8XVH - chains A and R of the 6 polymer chains in the assembly; structure by electron microscopy, 3.26 A resolution.

[Chain A]
Name: Isoform Gnas-2 of Guanine nucleotide-binding protein G(s) subunit alpha isoforms short
Source organism: Homo sapiens
Sequence (261 residues; row label = number of the first residue in the row; note: 131 numbers in that range are skipped by the numbering (no residue carries them; nothing is unmodelled there); numbers below 1 keep their minus sign (His-7 is residue -7)):
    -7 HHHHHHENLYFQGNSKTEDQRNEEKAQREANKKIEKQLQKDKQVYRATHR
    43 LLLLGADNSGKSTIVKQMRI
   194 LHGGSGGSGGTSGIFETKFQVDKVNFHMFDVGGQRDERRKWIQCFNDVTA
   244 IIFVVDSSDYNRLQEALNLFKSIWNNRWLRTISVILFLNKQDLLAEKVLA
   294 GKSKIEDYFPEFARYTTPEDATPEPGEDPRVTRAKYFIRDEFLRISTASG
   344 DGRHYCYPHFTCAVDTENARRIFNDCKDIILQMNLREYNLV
Unresolved in the structure: -7 to 8, 194-205

[Chain R]
Name: Exo-alpha-sialidase, Endothelin receptor type B
Source organism: Clostridium perfringens
Notes: EC 3.2.1.18
UniProt: chimeric construct of Q59310, P24530: residues -385 to 66 from Q59310 (Q59310_CLOPF) positions 243-694 (UniProt number = residue number + 628); residues 67-406 from P24530 positions 67-406 (same numbers)
Sequence (837 residues; each row starts with the number of its first residue; numbers below 1 keep their minus sign (Met-412 is residue -412)):
  -412 MKTIIALSYIFCLVFADYKDDDDAGRAVEGAVKTEPVDLFHPGFLNSSNY
  -362 RIPALFKTKEGTLIASIDARRHGGADAPNNDIDTAVRRSEDGGKTWDEGQ
  -312 IIMDYPDKSSVIDTTLIQDDETGRIFLLVTHFPSKYGFWNAGLGSGFKNI
  -262 DGKEYLCLYDSSGKEFTVRENVVYDKDSNKTEYTTNALGDLFKNGTKIDN
  -212 INSSTAPLKAKGTSYINLVYSDDDGKTWSEPQNINFQVKKDWMKFLGIAP
  -162 GRGIQIKNGEHKGRIVVPVYYTNEKGKQSSAVIYSDDSGKNWTIGESPND
  -112 NRKLENGKIINSKTLSDDAPQLTECQVVEMPNGQLKLFMRNLSGYLNIAT
   -62 SFDGGATWDETVEKDTNVLEPYCQLSVINYSQKVDGKDAVIFSNPNARSR
   -12 SNGTVRIGLINQVGTYENGEPKYEFDWKYNKLVKPGYYAYSCLTELSNGN
    38 IGLLYEGTPSEEMSYIEMNLKYLESGANKAPAEVPKGDRTAGSPPRTISP
    88 PPCQGPIEIKETFKYINTVVSCLVFVLGIIGNSTLLRIIYKNKCMRNGPN
   138 ILIASLALGDLLHIVIDIPINVYKLLAEDWPFGAEMCKLVPFIQKASVGI
   188 TVLSLCALSIDRYRAVASWSRIKGIGVPKWTAVEIVLIWVVSVVLAVPEA
   238 IGFDIITMDYKGSYLRICLLHPVQKTAFMQFYKTAKDWWLFSFYFCLPLA
   288 ITAFFYTLMTCEMLRKKSGMQIALNDHLKQRREVAKTVFCLVLVFALCWL
   338 PLHLSRILKLTLYNQNDPNRCELLSFLLVLDYIGINMASLNSCINPIALY
   388 LVSKRFKNCFKSCLCCWCQLEVLFQGPHHHHHHHHHH
Unresolved in the structure: -412 to 86, 303-310, 400-424
Sequence notes: initiating methionine (-412); expression tag (-411 to -386, 407-424); conflict Ser-235 (Gly393 in Q59310)
Curated features (UniProtKB/Swiss-Prot):
  - modified residue: Ser305 (Phosphoserine)
  - lipidation (S-palmitoyl cysteine): Cys402, Cys403, Cys405
Disulfide bonds: Cys90-Cys358, Cys174-Cys255
From the paper describing this entry:
  - mutagenesis - W167A, F169A: decreased signaling with Endothelin-1
  - contacts within the chain: Trp167-Phe169 (pi stacking) (proposed by the authors, not directly observed)
  - mutagenesis - H150Y, V177F: decreased signaling in response to zibotentan

[Chain A / chain R interface]
Contacting residue pairs (37):
  Arg38(A) - Ser207(R)
  His41(A) - Ser207(R)
  Val217(A) - Trp206(R)
  Tyr348(A) - His314(R)
  Phe366(A) - Trp206(R)  hydrophobic
  Lys370(A) - Trp206(R)
  Asp371(A) - Arg318(R)  salt bridge
  Ile373(A) - Ser205(R)
  Ile373(A) - Trp206(R)
  Ile373(A) - Ile209(R)  hydrophobic
  Leu374(A) - Arg318(R)
  Gln375(A) - His314(R)  hydrogen bond
  Asn377(A) - Ala202(R)  hydrogen bond (side chain-backbone)
  Asn377(A) - Arg208(R)
  Asn377(A) - Lys210(R)
  Leu378(A) - Val203(R)  hydrophobic
  Arg379(A) - Arg392(R)  hydrogen bond (backbone-side chain)
  Glu380(A) - Asn134(R)
  Glu380(A) - Pro136(R)
  Glu380(A) - Asn137(R)
  Glu380(A) - Lys210(R)
  Tyr381(A) - Pro136(R)  hydrophobic
  Tyr381(A) - Asp198(R)  hydrogen bond (side chain-backbone)
  Tyr381(A) - Arg199(R)
  Tyr381(A) - Arg201(R)  hydrogen bond
  Tyr381(A) - Ala202(R)  hydrophobic
  Tyr381(A) - Lys210(R)  hydrogen bond
  Asn382(A) - Asn137(R)
  Asn382(A) - Val389(R)
  Asn382(A) - Ser390(R)  hydrogen bond
  Asn382(A) - Arg392(R)  hydrogen bond
  Asn382(A) - Phe393(R)
  Leu383(A) - Arg199(R)
  Leu383(A) - Val321(R)
  Val384(A) - Gln317(R)
  Val384(A) - Val321(R)  hydrophobic
  Val384(A) - Val389(R)
Also at the interface, not in a pair above, chain A (22 interface residues in all): Ala39, Asp344, Tyr350, Met376
Also at the interface, not in a pair above, chain R (31 interface residues in all): Ile212, Met296, Glu299, Met300, Leu311, Glu320, Val325, Leu386, Lys391

[Overview]
22 residues of chain A and 31 residues of chain R are in contact, with 8 hydrogen bonds and 1 salt bridge.
Polar pairs include Asp371(A)-Arg318(R), Gln375(A)-His314(R) and Asn377(A)-Ala202(R). From the paper: W167A
and F169A of chain R reduce signaling with Endothelin-1; contacts within the chain involving Phe169(R) and
Trp167(R); 4 substitutions were tested in all.
Chain A is Isoform Gnas-2 of Guanine nucleotide-binding protein G(s) subunit alpha isoforms short (Homo
sapiens) and chain R is Exo-alpha-sialidase, Endothelin receptor type B (Clostridium perfringens); the
structure, Cryo-EM structure of ETBR bound with Endothelin1, was determined by electron microscopy, deposited
together with 8XVE and 8XVI.
